PDB entry 2CG6 | X-ray diffraction, 1.55 A resolution | chain A

Chain A:
Protein: Human fibronectin
Organism: Homo sapiens
Notes: fragment: residues 93-182 (62-151 in coordinates)
Reference sequence: P02751 (FINC_HUMAN); residues 62-151 here correspond to UniProt positions 93-182 (UniProt number = residue number + 31)
Chain sequence (90 residues; row label = number of the first residue in the row):
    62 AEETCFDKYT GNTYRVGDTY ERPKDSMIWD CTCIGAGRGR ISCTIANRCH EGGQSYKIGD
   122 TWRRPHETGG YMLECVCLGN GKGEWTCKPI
Cystine bridges: Cys66-Cys94, Cys92-Cys104, Cys110-Cys138, Cys136-Cys148
Swiss-Prot annotation at these positions:
  - region: Cys92 to His111 (Required for binding to LILRB4)

Overview:
Chain A is Human fibronectin (Homo sapiens); the structure, Second and third fibronectin type I module pair
(crystal form I), was determined by X-ray diffraction, deposited together with 2CG7.
